6O5N - chains C and E of the 6 polymer chains in the assembly; structure by X-ray diffraction, 3.00 A resolution.

Chain C:
Protein: Tubulin alpha-1B chain
Source organism: Sus scrofa
UniProt: Q2XVP4 (TBA1B_PIG); residues 1-450 here = UniProt positions 1-450
Chain sequence (450 residues; row label = number of the first residue in the row):
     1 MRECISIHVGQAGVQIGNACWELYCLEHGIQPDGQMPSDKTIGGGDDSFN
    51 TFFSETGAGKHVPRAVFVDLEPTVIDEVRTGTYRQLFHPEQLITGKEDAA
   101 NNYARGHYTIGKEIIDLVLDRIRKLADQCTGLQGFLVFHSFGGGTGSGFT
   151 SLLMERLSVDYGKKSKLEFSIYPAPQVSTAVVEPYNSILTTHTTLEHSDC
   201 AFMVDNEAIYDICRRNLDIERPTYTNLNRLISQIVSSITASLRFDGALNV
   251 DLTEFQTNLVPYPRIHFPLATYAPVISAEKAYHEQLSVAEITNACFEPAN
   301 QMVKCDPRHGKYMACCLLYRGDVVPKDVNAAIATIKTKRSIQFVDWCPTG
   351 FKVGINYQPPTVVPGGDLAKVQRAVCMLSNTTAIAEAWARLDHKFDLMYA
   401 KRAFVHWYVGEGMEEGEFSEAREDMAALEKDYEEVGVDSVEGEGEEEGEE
Disordered / not traced: 441-450
Ion coordination: Ca2+: Asp39, Thr41, Gly44, Glu55; Mg2+: Glu71 (together with GTP)
Ligand contacts:
  - GTP (guanosine-5'-triphosphate): Gly10, Gln11, Ala12, Gln15, Ile16, Asp69, Glu71, Asp98, Ala99, Ala100, Asn101, Ser140, Gly142, Gly143, Gly144, Thr145, Gly146, Ile171, Pro173, Val177, Thr179, Glu183, Asn206, Tyr224, Leu227, Asn228, Ile231
  - QW9 ([2-(4-methyl-1H-indol-3-yl)-1H-imidazol-5-yl](3,4,5-trimethoxyphenyl)methanone): Asn101, Thr179, Ala180, Val181
UniProt features mapped onto this chain:
  - motif: Met1 to Cys4 (MREC motif)
  - active site: Glu254
  - binding site (GTP): Gly10, Gln11, Ala12, Gln15, Glu71, Ala99, Ser140, Gly143, Gly144, Thr145, Gly146, Thr179, Glu183, Asn206, Tyr224, Asn228, Leu252
  - binding site (Mg(2+)): Glu71
  - modified residue: Lys40 (N6,N6,N6-trimethyllysine), Ser48 (Phosphoserine), Ser232 (Phosphoserine), Tyr282 (3'-nitrotyrosine), Arg339 (Omega-N-methylarginine), Ser439 (Phosphoserine), Glu443 (5-glutamyl polyglutamate), Glu445 (5-glutamyl polyglutamate)
  - cross-link (Glycyl lysine isopeptide (Lys-Gly)): Lys326 (interchain with G-Cter in ubiquitin), Lys370 (interchain with G-Cter in ubiquitin)

Chain E:
Protein: Stathmin-4
Source organism: Homo sapiens
UniProt: Q9H169 (STMN4_HUMAN); residues 5-145 here correspond to UniProt positions 49-189 (UniProt number = residue number + 44)
Chain sequence (143 residues; each row starts with the number of its first residue):
     3 MADMEVIELNKCTSGQSFEVILKPPSFDGVPEFNASLPRRRDPSLEEIQK
    53 KLEAAEERRKYQEAELLKHLAEKREHEREVIQKAIEENNNFIKMAKEKLA
   103 QKMESNKENREAHLAAMLERLQEKDKHAEEVRKNKELKEEASR
Disordered / not traced: 3-5, 29-43, 142-145
Differences from the reference sequence: expression tag (3-4)
UniProt features mapped onto this chain:
  - modified residue: Ser46 (Phosphoserine)

How chain C and chain E interact:
Residue-residue contacts - 30 pairs, chain C then chain E:
  His107(C) with Met105(E)
  Tyr108(C) with Lys104(E); Met105(E), hydrophobic; Asn108(E)
  Thr109(C) with Arg112(E)
  Leu152(C) with Leu101(E), hydrophobic
  Glu155(C) with Leu101(E); Lys104(E), salt bridge
  Arg156(C) with Leu101(E)
  Ser158(C) with Phe93(E); Ile94(E)
  Val159(C) with Ile94(E); Lys98(E)
  Gly162(C) with Asn90(E); Phe93(E); Ile94(E)
  Lys163(C) with Asn90(E); Phe93(E)
  Thr193(C) with Lys104(E)
  Glu196(C) with Lys100(E), salt bridge
  His197(C) with Phe93(E)
  Val409(C) with His115(E)
  Glu411(C) with Asn108(E); Arg112(E), salt bridge
  Gly412(C) with Asn108(E); Asn111(E), hydrogen bond (backbone-side chain); Arg112(E)
  Met413(C) with Asn108(E)
  Glu414(C) with Ser107(E), hydrogen bond; Asn111(E), hydrogen bond
Other interface residues (no listed pair), chain C (20 interface residues in all): Lys112, Gly410
Other interface residues (no listed pair), chain E (14 interface residues in all): Ala97

Summary:
20 residues of chain C and 14 residues of chain E are in contact, with 3 hydrogen bonds and 3 salt bridges.
Among the polar pairs are Glu155(C)-Lys104(E), Glu196(C)-Lys100(E) and Glu411(C)-Arg112(E). Ligands of chain
C: GTP and compound QW9.
Here chain C is Tubulin alpha-1B chain (Sus scrofa) and chain E is Stathmin-4 (Homo sapiens). Entry 6O5N
(Tubulin-RB3_SLD-TTL in complex with compound 10ab) was determined by X-ray diffraction together with 6O5M and
6O61 from the same study.
